PDB entry 2CE3 | X-ray diffraction, 2.60 A resolution | chains K and L of the 14 polymer chains in the assembly

# Chain K (and L)
Name: ATP-dependent clp protease proteolytic subunit 1
From: Mycobacterium tuberculosis
Notes: EC 3.4.21.92; chain L of this document is another copy of the same molecule, construct and numbering; everything in this record applies to it too
Reference sequence: P0A526 (CLPP1_MYCTU); numbering as in UniProt (aligned over 1-200)
Chain sequence (200 residues; row label = number of the first residue in the row):
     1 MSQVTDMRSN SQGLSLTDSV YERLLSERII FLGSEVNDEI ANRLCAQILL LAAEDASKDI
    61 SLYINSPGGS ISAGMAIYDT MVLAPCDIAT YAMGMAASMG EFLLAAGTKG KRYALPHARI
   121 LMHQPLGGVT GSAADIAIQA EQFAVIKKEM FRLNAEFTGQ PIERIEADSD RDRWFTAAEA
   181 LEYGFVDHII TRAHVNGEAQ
Unresolved in the structure: 1-14, 126-135, 192-200 (chain L: 1-14, 126-135, 194-200)

# Chain K / chain L interface
Pairs across the interface (44; chain K residue first):
  Asp18(K) - Ser15(L)
  Asp18(K) - Leu16(L)
  Tyr21(K) - Leu16(L)  hydrophobic
  Glu22(K) - Leu16(L)
  Glu22(K) - Arg23(L)  salt bridge
  Leu25(K) - Val20(L)  hydrophobic
  Asn42(K) - Tyr21(L)
  Asn42(K) - Gly33(L)  hydrogen bond (side chain-backbone)
  Asn42(K) - Asn65(L)  hydrogen bond
  Arg43(K) - Thr17(L)  hydrogen bond
  Cys45(K) - Met93(L)  hydrophobic
  Ala46(K) - Val20(L)  hydrophobic
  Ala46(K) - Leu24(L)
  Ala46(K) - Phe31(L)  hydrophobic
  Leu49(K) - Phe31(L)  hydrophobic
  Leu49(K) - Tyr63(L)  hydrophobic
  Leu49(K) - Met93(L)  hydrophobic
  Leu50(K) - Arg23(L)
  Leu50(K) - Leu24(L)  hydrophobic
  Ala53(K) - Glu27(L)
  Glu54(K) - Arg23(L)  salt bridge
  Ser72(K) - Arg119(L)
  Ala76(K) - Met93(L)
  Tyr78(K) - His117(L)
  Asp79(K) - Leu115(L)
  Asp79(K) - Pro116(L)
  Asp79(K) - His117(L)  salt bridge
  Asp79(K) - Ala118(L)
  Thr80(K) - Met93(L)
  Val82(K) - Thr191(L)
  Leu83(K) - Ile190(L)  hydrophobic
  Leu83(K) - Thr191(L)
  Leu83(K) - Arg192(L)
  Leu83(K) - Ala193(L)  hydrogen bond (backbone-backbone)
  Pro85(K) - Arg192(L)  hydrogen bond (backbone-side chain)
  Pro85(K) - Ala193(L)
  Ile138(K) - Trp174(L)
  Glu141(K) - Trp174(L)
  Gln142(K) - Arg119(L)  hydrogen bond
  Gln142(K) - Leu121(L)
  Gln142(K) - Trp174(L)
  Val145(K) - Trp174(L)  hydrophobic
  Glu149(K) - His117(L)  salt bridge
  Leu153(K) - His117(L)
Interface residues without a listed pair, chain K (30 interface residues in all): Ser26, Gln47, Met75, Ala84
Interface residues without a listed pair, chain L (27 interface residues in all): Ser19, Gly94, Asp172

# Overview
30 residues of chain K face 27 of chain L across their interface, with 6 hydrogen bonds and 4 salt bridges.
Among the polar pairs are Glu22(K)-Arg23(L), Glu54(K)-Arg23(L) and Asp79(K)-His117(L).
Chain K and chain L are both ATP-dependent clp protease proteolytic subunit 1 (Mycobacterium tuberculosis);
the structure, Crystal structure of the ATP-dependent clp protease proteolytic subunit 1 (CLPP1) from
mycobacterium tuberculosis, was determined by X-ray diffraction together with 2C8T and 2CBY from the same
study.
